PDB entry 1AYW | X-ray diffraction, 2.40 A resolution | chain A

[Chain A]
Protein: Cathepsin K
Source organism: Homo sapiens
Notes: EC 3.4.22.38
UniProtKB: P43235 (CATK_HUMAN); residues 1-215 here correspond to UniProt positions 115-329 (UniProt number = residue number + 114)
Sequence (215 residues; each row starts with the number of its first residue):
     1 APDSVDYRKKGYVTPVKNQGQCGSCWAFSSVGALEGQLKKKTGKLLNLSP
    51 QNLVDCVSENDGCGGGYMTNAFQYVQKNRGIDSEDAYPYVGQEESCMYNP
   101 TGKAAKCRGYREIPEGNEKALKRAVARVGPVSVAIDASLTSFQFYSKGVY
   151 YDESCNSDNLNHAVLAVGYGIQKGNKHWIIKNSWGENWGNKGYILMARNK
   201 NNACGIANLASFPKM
Curated features (UniProtKB/Swiss-Prot):
  - active site: Cys25, His162, Asn182
Disulfides: Cys22-Cys63, Cys56-Cys96, Cys155-Cys204
Glycans and other covalent adducts: compound IN3 linked to Cys25
Small-molecule neighbours: IN3 (1-(N-benzyloxycarbonyl-L-leucinyl)-5-(3-benzyloxy benzoyl)carbohydrazide): Asn18, Gln19, Gly20, Cys22, Gly23, Ser24, Trp26, Gly65, Gly66, Tyr67, Met68, Ala134, Asp158, Asn159, Leu160, Asn161, His162, Ala163, Ser183, Trp184, Leu209
Reported in the primary citation:
  - binding site for IN3: Cys25

[In short]
Compound IN3 is covalently linked to Cys25. Curated annotation (UniProt) lists 3 active-site residues. The
paper reports a binding site for IN3 at Cys25.
Chain A is Cathepsin K (Homo sapiens); the structure, Crystal structure of cysteine protease human cathepsin K
in complex with a covalent benzyloxybenzoylcarbohydrazide inhibitor, was determined by X-ray diffraction,
deposited together with 1AYU and 1AYV.
